8T4I - chains A and B of the 4 polymer chains in the assembly; structure by electron microscopy, 5.10 A resolution (low resolution: residue-level contacts below are approximate; hydrogen-bond / salt-bridge calls are withheld).

== Chain A ==
Protein: Antigen peptide transporter 1
From: Homo sapiens
Reference sequence: Q03518 (TAP1_HUMAN); residues 1-748 here correspond to UniProt positions 61-808 (UniProt number = residue number + 60)
Chain sequence (748 residues; row label = number of the first residue in the row):
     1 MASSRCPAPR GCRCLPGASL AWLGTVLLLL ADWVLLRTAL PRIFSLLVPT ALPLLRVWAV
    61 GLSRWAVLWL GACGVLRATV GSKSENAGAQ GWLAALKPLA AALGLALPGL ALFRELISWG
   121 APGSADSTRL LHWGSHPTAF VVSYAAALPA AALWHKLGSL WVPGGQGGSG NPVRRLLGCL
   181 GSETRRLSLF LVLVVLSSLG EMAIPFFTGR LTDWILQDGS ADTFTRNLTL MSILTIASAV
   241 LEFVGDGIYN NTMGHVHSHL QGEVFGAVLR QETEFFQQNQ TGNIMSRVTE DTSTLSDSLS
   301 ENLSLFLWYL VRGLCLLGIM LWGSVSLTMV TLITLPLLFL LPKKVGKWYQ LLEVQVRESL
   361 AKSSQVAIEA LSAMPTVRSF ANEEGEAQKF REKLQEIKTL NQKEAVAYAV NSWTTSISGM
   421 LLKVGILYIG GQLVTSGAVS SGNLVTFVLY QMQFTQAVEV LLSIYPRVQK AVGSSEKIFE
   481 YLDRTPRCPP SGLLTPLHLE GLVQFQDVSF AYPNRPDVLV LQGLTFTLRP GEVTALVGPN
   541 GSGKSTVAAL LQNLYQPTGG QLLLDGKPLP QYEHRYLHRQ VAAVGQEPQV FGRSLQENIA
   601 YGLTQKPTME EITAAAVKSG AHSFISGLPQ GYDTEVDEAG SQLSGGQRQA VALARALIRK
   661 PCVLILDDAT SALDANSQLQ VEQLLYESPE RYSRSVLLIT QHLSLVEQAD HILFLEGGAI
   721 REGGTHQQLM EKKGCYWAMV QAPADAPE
Disordered / not traced: 1-179, 219, 273-287, 485-491, 743-748

== Chain B ==
Protein: Antigen peptide transporter 2
From: Homo sapiens
Reference sequence: Q03519 (TAP2_HUMAN); residue numbers follow UniProt; this construct covers 1-686
Chain sequence (686 residues; row label = number of the first residue in the row):
     1 MRLPDLRPWT SLLLVDAALL WLLQGPLGTL LPQGLPGLWL EGTLRLGGLW GLLKLRGLLG
    61 FVGTLLLPLC LATPLTVSLR ALVAGASRAP PARVASAPWS WLLVGYGAAG LSWSLWAVLS
   121 PPGAQEKEQD QVNNKVLMWR LLKLSRPDLP LLVAAFFFLV LAVLGETLIP HYSGRVIDIL
   181 GGDFDPHAFA SAIFFMCLFS FGSSLSAGCR GGCFTYTMSR INLRIREQLF SSLLRQDLGF
   241 FQETKTGELN SRLSSDTTLM SNWLPLNANV LLRSLVKVVG LYGFMLSISP RLTLLSLLHM
   301 PFTIAAEKVY NTRHQEVLRE IQDAVARAGQ VVREAVGGLQ TVRSFGAEEH EVCRYKEALE
   361 QCRQLYWRRD LERALYLLVR RVLHLGVQML MLSCGLQQMQ DGELTQGSLL SFMIYQESVG
   421 SYVQTLVYIY GDMLSNVGAA EKVFSYMDRQ PNLPSPGTLA PTTLQGVVKF QDVSFAYPNR
   481 PDRPVLKGLT FTLRPGEVTA LVGPNGSGKS TVAALLQNLY QPTGGQVLLD EKPISQYEHC
   541 YLHSQVVSVG QEPVLFSGSV RNNIAYGLQS CEDDKVMAAA QAAHADDFIQ EMEHGIYTDV
   601 GEKGSQLAAG QKQRLAIARA LVRDPRVLIL DEATSALDVQ CEQALQDWNS RGDRTVLVIA
   661 HRLQTVQRAH QILVLQEGKL QKLAQL
Disordered / not traced: 1-130, 182-184, 682-686
UniProt features mapped onto this chain:
  - region: Ile-414 to Met-433 (Part of the peptide-binding site)
  - binding site (ATP): Gly-503 to Ser-510
  - site: Asp-16 (Inter-subunit salt bridge with TAPBP)
  - natural variant: Ala-374 (A374T: In allele TAP2*01F, allele TAP2*01G, allele TAP2*01H, allele TAP2*02B and allele TAP2*02D), Val-379 (V379I: In allele TAP2*01D, allele TAP2*01E, allele TAP2*01G, allele TAP2*02C and allele TAP2*02F), Val-467 (V467I: In allele TAP2*01F and allele TAP2*02D), Ala-565 (A565T: In allele TAP2*01:02, allele TAP2*01D, allele TAP2*02E and allele TAP2*02F), Met-577 (M577V: In allele TAP2*BKY2), Arg-651 (R651C: In allele TAP2*01:03 and allele TAP2*01G), Thr-665 (T665A: In allele TAP2*02:01, allele TAP2*02B, allele TAP2*02C, allele TAP2*02D, allele TAP2*02E, allele TAP2*02F, allele TAP2*04A and allele TAP2*Bky2), Leu-686 (L686LQEGQDLYSRLVQQRLMD: In allele TAP2*02:01, allele TAP2*02B, allele TAP2*02C, allele TAP2*02D, allele TAP2*02E, allele TAP2*02F, allele TAP2*03A and allele TAP2*BKY2)
  - mutagenesis: Asp-16 (D16K: Complete loss of interaction with TAPBP, resulting in impaired PLC assembly and antigen presentation), Asp-638 (D638A: Inactive in peptide transport when associated with 'A-734' of TAP1)

== How chain A and chain B interact ==
Contacting residue pairs (85; chain A residue first):
  Glu-201(A) / Arg-381(B)
  Leu-211(A) / Leu-392(B)
  Ile-215(A) / Leu-396(B)
  Asp-218(A) / Gln-400(B)
  Phe-224(A) / Leu-396(B)
  Thr-235(A) / Leu-385(B)
  Ser-238(A) / Arg-381(B)
  Glu-242(A) / Arg-381(B)
  Phe-243(A) / Ala-374(B)
  Phe-243(A) / Leu-378(B)
  Gly-247(A) / Trp-367(B)
  Asn-250(A) / Asp-370(B)
  Asn-251(A) / Trp-367(B)
  Gly-254(A) / Arg-363(B)
  His-255(A) / Arg-363(B)
  Ser-258(A) / Leu-359(B)
  Gln-261(A) / Leu-359(B)
  Gly-262(A) / Leu-359(B)
  Phe-265(A) / Val-332(B)
  Phe-265(A) / Glu-351(B)
  Phe-265(A) / Val-352(B)
  Phe-265(A) / Tyr-355(B)
  Leu-269(A) / Glu-348(B)
  Glu-272(A) / Leu-339(B)
  Glu-272(A) / Arg-343(B)
  Thr-289(A) / Val-332(B)
  Glu-290(A) / Val-325(B)
  Asp-297(A) / Tyr-366(B)
  Glu-301(A) / Arg-369(B)
  Leu-360(A) / Arg-226(B)
  Ala-367(A) / Phe-230(B)
  Ala-367(A) / Leu-253(B)
  Ile-368(A) / Asn-250(B)
  Glu-369(A) / Ser-557(B)
  Leu-371(A) / Phe-230(B)
  Leu-371(A) / Leu-233(B)
  Leu-371(A) / Leu-234(B)
  Leu-371(A) / Phe-241(B)
  Met-374(A) / Leu-234(B)
  Met-374(A) / Phe-241(B)
  Pro-375(A) / Leu-238(B)
  Thr-376(A) / Val-554(B)
  Val-377(A) / Tyr-566(B)
  Arg-378(A) / Leu-234(B)
  Arg-378(A) / Gln-236(B)
  Arg-378(A) / Leu-453(B)
  Arg-378(A) / Leu-519(B)
  Arg-378(A) / His-539(B)
  Arg-378(A) / His-543(B)
  Ser-379(A) / Gln-517(B)
  Ser-379(A) / His-543(B)
  Phe-380(A) / Arg-619(B)
  Phe-380(A) / Arg-623(B)
  Ala-381(A) / His-539(B)
  Ala-381(A) / His-543(B)
  Asn-382(A) / Tyr-566(B)
  Asn-382(A) / Gly-567(B)
  Glu-383(A) / Leu-234(B)
  Glu-383(A) / His-539(B)
  Glu-386(A) / Phe-230(B)
  Glu-386(A) / Tyr-566(B)
  Phe-390(A) / Arg-226(B)
  Phe-390(A) / Phe-230(B)
  Arg-391(A) / Glu-227(B)
  Leu-394(A) / Leu-223(B)
  Lys-398(A) / Leu-223(B)
  Asn-401(A) / Ser-219(B)
  Asn-401(A) / Leu-223(B)
  Gln-402(A) / Tyr-216(B)
  Ala-405(A) / Gly-212(B)
  Tyr-408(A) / Gly-211(B)
  Ala-409(A) / Gly-208(B)
  Ser-412(A) / Gly-208(B)
  Trp-413(A) / Ser-204(B)
  Trp-413(A) / Leu-205(B)
  Trp-413(A) / Gly-208(B)
  Trp-413(A) / Cys-209(B)
  Ser-416(A) / Ser-204(B)
  Ile-417(A) / Phe-201(B)
  Met-420(A) / Ser-204(B)
  His-578(A) / Phe-345(B)
  Gln-586(A) / Gln-340(B)
  Glu-587(A) / Gln-340(B)
  Gly-592(A) / Glu-334(B)
  Glu-638(A) / Glu-334(B)
Interface residues without a listed pair, chain A (79 interface residues in all): Ile-204, Leu-228, Met-231, Ser-232, Ile-236, Ala-239, Val-240, Gly-266, Arg-270, Ser-363, Ala-370, Ala-373, Glu-384, Ala-387, Ile-397, Glu-404, Ala-582, Ala-583, Gly-602, Arg-655
Interface residues without a listed pair, chain B (73 interface residues in all): Ser-200, Ala-207, Thr-215, Ser-231, Arg-235, Thr-246, Leu-249, Gln-330, Ala-335, Ala-347, Leu-371, Leu-375, Leu-377, Met-389, Met-399, Cys-540, Phe-556, Lys-603

== Overview ==
The interface between chain A and chain B involves 79 residues on one side and 73 on the other. Curated
annotation (UniProt) lists 8 ATP-binding residues and 2 mutagenesis sites on chain B.
Chain A is Antigen peptide transporter 1 and chain B is Antigen peptide transporter 2, both from Homo sapiens;
the structure, Transporter associated with antigen processing (TAP) bound to the 7-mer peptide RRYSTEL, was
determined by electron microscopy together with 8T46, 8T4E, 8T4F, 8T4G, 8T4H and 8T4J from the same study.
